3MFE - chains G and V of the 28 polymer chains in the assembly; structure by X-ray diffraction, 2.60 A resolution.

== Chain G (and V) ==
Protein: Proteasome subunit beta
Source organism: Mycobacterium tuberculosis
Notes: EC 3.4.25.1; chain V of this document is another copy of the same molecule, construct and numbering; everything in this record applies to it too
Reference sequence: O33245 (PSB_MYCTU); residues 301-534 here correspond to UniProt positions 58-291 (UniProt number = residue number - 243)
Chain sequence (240 residues; numbered 301 to 540; the number before each row is that of its first residue):
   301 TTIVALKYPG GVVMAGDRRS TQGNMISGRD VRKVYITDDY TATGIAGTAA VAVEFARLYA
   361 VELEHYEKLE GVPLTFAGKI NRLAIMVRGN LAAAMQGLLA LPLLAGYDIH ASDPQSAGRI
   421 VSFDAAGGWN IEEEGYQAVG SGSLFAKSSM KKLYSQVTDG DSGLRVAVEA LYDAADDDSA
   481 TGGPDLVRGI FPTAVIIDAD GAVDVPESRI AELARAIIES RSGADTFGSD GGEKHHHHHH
Disordered / not traced: 523-540 (chain V: 525-540)
Sequence notes: expression tag (535-540)
From the paper describing this entry:
  - catalytic residues: Thr301 (citing earlier work)

== How chain G and chain V interact ==
Pairs across the interface (28; chain G residue first):
  Asn324(G) - Asp478(V)
  Asn324(G) - Ser479(V)  hydrogen bond (backbone-side chain)
  Asn324(G) - Ala480(V)
  Met325(G) - Asp477(V)
  Ile326(G) - Asp476(V)
  Ile326(G) - Asp477(V)  hydrogen bond (backbone-backbone)
  Arg329(G) - Asp476(V)  salt bridge
  Arg329(G) - Asp477(V)  salt bridge
  Phe445(G) - Met325(V)  hydrophobic
  Tyr472(G) - Val487(V)
  Asp476(G) - Ile326(V)
  Asp476(G) - Arg329(V)  hydrogen bond (backbone-side chain)
  Asp476(G) - Arg488(V)  salt bridge
  Asp477(G) - Met325(V)
  Asp477(G) - Ile326(V)  hydrogen bond (backbone-backbone)
  Asp477(G) - Arg329(V)  salt bridge
  Asp478(G) - Asn324(V)
  Ser479(G) - Asn324(V)  hydrogen bond (side chain-backbone)
  Ser479(G) - Ile326(V)
  Ser479(G) - Ser479(V)
  Ala480(G) - Asn324(V)
  Leu486(G) - Ser522(V)
  Val487(G) - Tyr472(V)
  Val487(G) - Arg521(V)
  Val487(G) - Ser522(V)
  Arg488(G) - Asp476(V)  salt bridge
  Arg521(G) - Val487(V)
  Ser522(G) - Val487(V)
Also at the interface, not in a pair above, chain G (21 interface residues in all): Arg319, Thr321, Ser441, Ala475, Ile518
Also at the interface, not in a pair above, chain V (20 interface residues in all): Arg319, Ser441, Phe445, Ala475, Ile518, Gly523

== Overview ==
21 residues of chain G face 20 of chain V across their interface, with 5 hydrogen bonds and 5 salt bridges.
Polar contacts include Arg329(G)-Asp476(V), Arg329(G)-Asp477(V) and Asp476(G)-Arg488(V). From the paper: the
catalytic residue Thr301(G).
Chain G and chain V are both Proteasome subunit beta (Mycobacterium tuberculosis); the structure, Crystal
Structure of Mycobacterium Tuberculosis Proteasome open-gate mutant with H0 movement, was determined by X-ray
diffraction (same publication as 3MI0 and 3MKA).
